5R13 - chains A and B; structure by X-ray diffraction, 1.87 A resolution.

Chain A:
Molecule: Pre-mRNA-splicing factor 8
Source organism: Saccharomyces cerevisiae (strain ATCC 204508 / S288c)
Notes: fragment: yPrp8 RNaseH
UniProt: P33334 (PRP8_YEAST); residues 1836-2090 here = UniProt positions 1836-2090
Chain sequence (258 residues; numbered 1833 to 2090; the number before each row is that of its first residue):
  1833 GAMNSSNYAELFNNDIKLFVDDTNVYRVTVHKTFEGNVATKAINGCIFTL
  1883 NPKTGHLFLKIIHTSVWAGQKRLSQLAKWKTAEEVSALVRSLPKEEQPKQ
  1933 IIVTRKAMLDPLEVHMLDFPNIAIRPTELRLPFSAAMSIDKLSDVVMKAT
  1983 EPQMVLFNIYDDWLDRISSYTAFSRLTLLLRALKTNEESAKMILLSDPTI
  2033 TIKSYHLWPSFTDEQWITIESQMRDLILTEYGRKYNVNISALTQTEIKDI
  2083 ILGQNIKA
Disordered / not traced: 2070-2090
Differences from the reference sequence: expression tag (1833-1835)
Swiss-Prot annotation at these positions:
  - mutagenesis: Asp1853 (D1853A: Alters protein folding. Severely impaired growth. Strongly reduced growth at 35 degrees Celsius; when associated with A-1854; D1853N: Reduced growth at 30 degrees Celsius ...), Asp1854 (D1854A: Reduced growth at 30 degrees Celsius. Strongly reduced growth at 16 degrees Celsius. Strongly reduced growth at 35 degrees Celsius; when associated with A-1853 ...), Thr1855 (T1855A: Reduced growth at 30 degrees Celsius. Strongly reduced growth at 16 degrees Celsius), Thr1936 (T1936A: Reduced growth at 30 degrees Celsius. Strongly reduced growth at 16 degrees Celsius), Arg1937 (R1937K: Severely impaired growth. Reduced growth at 30 degrees Celsius. Strongly reduced growth at 16 degrees Celsius)

Chain B:
Molecule: A1 cistron-splicing factor AAR2
Source organism: Saccharomyces cerevisiae (strain ATCC 204508 / S288c)
Notes: fragment: GAMA - Aar2(1-152) - SSSSS - Aar2(171-317); engineered mutation(s): L153_D170delinsSSSSS
UniProt: P32357 (AAR2_YEAST); aligned to UniProt positions 1-317 over residues 1-317
Chain sequence (308 residues; numbered -3 to 317; 13 numbers in that range are skipped by the numbering (no residue carries them; nothing is unmodelled there); the number before each row is that of its first residue; numbers below 1 keep their minus sign (Gly-3 is residue -3)):
    -3 GAMAMNTVPFTSAPIEVTIGIDQYSFNVKENQPFHGIKDIPIGHVHVIHF
    47 QHADNSSMRYGYWFDCRMGNFYIQYDPKDGLYKMMEERDGAKFENIVHNF
    97 KERQMMVSYPKIDEDDTWYNLTEFVQMDKIRKIVRKDENQFSYVDSSMTT
   147 VQENEL
   166 SSSSSDPAHSLNYTVINFKSREAIRPGHEMEDFLDKSYYLNTVMLQGIFK
   216 NSSNYFGELQFAFLNAMFFGNYGSSLQWHAMIELICSSATVPKHMLDKLD
   266 EILYYQIKTLPEQYSDILLNERVWNICLYSSFQKNSLHNTEKIMENKYPE
   316 LL
Disordered / not traced: -3 to 0, 166-169
Differences from the reference sequence: expression tag (-3 to 0); conflict Ser166 (Leu153 in P32357), Ser167 (Lys154 in P32357), Ser170 (Leu157 in P32357)
Swiss-Prot annotation at these positions:
  - region: Leu261 to Ile282 (Leucine-zipper)
  - modified residue: Ser253 (Phosphoserine), Thr274 (Phosphothreonine)

How chain A and chain B interact:
Contacting residue pairs - 17 pairs, chain A then chain B:
  Gln1907(A) with Met195(B); Leu199(B)
  Leu1908(A) with Met195(B), hydrophobic
  Trp1911(A) with Glu194(B); Met195(B), hydrophobic; Phe198(B), hydrophobic
  Asp1942(A) with Lys184(B), salt bridge
  Glu1945(A) with Lys184(B), salt bridge
  Val1946(A) with Ile189(B), hydrophobic; Glu194(B); Phe198(B), hydrophobic
  His1947(A) with Glu194(B)
  Leu1949(A) with Lys184(B); Ser185(B); Arg186(B); Ile189(B), hydrophobic
  Asp1950(A) with Arg186(B), salt bridge

In short:
9 residues of chain A and 8 residues of chain B are in contact; the contacts include 3 salt bridges. Polar
contacts include Asp1942(A)-Lys184(B), Glu1945(A)-Lys184(B) and Asp1950(A)-Arg186(B). UniProt lists 5
mutagenesis sites on chain A.
Chain A is Pre-mRNA-splicing factor 8 and chain B is A1 cistron-splicing factor AAR2, both from Saccharomyces
cerevisiae (strain ATCC 204508 / S288c); the structure, PanDDA analysis group deposition -- Auto-refined data
of Aar2/RNaseH for ground state model 18, DMSO-free, was determined by X-ray diffraction together with 5QY1,
5QY2, 5QY3, 5QY4, 5QY5, 5QY6 and 128 further entries from the same study.
